8Y0M - chains A and C of the 4 polymer chains in the assembly; structure by X-ray diffraction, 2.30 A resolution.

Chain A (and C):
Name: beta-glucosidase
Source organism: Thermoascus aurantiacus
Notes: EC 3.2.1.21; chain C of this document is another copy of the same molecule, construct and numbering; everything in this record applies to it too
Reference sequence: Q0ZUL0 (Q0ZUL0_THEAU); numbering as in UniProt (aligned over 1-861)
Sequence (861 residues; each row starts with the number of its first residue):
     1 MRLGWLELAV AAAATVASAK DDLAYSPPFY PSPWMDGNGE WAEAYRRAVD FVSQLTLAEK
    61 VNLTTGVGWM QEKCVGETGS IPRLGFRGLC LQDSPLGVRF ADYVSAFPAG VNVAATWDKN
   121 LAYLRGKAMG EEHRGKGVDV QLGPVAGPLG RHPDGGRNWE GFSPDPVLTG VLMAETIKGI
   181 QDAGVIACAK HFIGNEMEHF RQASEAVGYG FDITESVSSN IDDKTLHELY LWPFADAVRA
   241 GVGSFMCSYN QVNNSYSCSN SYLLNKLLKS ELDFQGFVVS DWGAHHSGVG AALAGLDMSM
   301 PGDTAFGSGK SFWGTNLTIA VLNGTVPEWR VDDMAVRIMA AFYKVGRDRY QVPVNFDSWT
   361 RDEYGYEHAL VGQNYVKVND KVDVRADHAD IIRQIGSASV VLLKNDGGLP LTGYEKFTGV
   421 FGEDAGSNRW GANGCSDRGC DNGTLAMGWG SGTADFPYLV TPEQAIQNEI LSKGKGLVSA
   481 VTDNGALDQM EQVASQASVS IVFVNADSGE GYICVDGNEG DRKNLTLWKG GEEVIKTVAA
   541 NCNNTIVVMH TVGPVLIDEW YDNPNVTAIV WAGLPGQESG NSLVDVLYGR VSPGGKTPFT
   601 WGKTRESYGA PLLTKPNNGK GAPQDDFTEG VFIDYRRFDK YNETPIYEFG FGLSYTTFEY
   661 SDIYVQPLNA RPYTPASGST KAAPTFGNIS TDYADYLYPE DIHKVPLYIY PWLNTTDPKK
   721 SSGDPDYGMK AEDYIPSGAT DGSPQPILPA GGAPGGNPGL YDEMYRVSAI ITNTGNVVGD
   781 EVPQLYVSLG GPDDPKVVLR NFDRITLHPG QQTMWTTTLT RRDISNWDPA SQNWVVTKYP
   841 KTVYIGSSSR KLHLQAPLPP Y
Disordered / not traced: 1-22, 303-311, 687-735
Disulfide bonds: C74-C90, C247-C258, C435-C440
Construct notes: engineered mutation V279 (Met in Q0ZUL0), S308 (Thr in Q0ZUL0), R361 (Lys in Q0ZUL0), N433 (Asp in Q0ZUL0), C514 (Asn in Q0ZUL0)
Metal / ion sites: Mg2+: D36, D273
Ligand contacts: 1-deoxynojirimycin (NOJ): V75, D93, R99, L142, R157, K190, H191, R201, M246, Y249, D281, W282, S451, E510

Chain A / chain C interface:
Pairs across the interface (65; chain A residue first):
  Y103(A) with K416(C); F417(C); L477(C), hydrophobic
  R361(A) with Q496(C)
  K381(A) with K416(C), hydrogen bond (backbone-side chain)
  R385(A) with K475(C), hydrogen bond (side chain-backbone); G476(C); L477(C)
  K416(A) with Y103(C); K381(C), hydrogen bond (side chain-backbone)
  F417(A) with Y103(C)
  E423(A) with R429(C), salt bridge
  S427(A) with E463(C), hydrogen bond
  N428(A) with A480(C)
  R429(A) with E423(C), salt bridge; R429(C); V481(C); T482(C), hydrogen bond (backbone-backbone); D483(C), hydrogen bond (backbone-backbone)
  W430(A) with V481(C); D483(C), hydrogen bond; A486(C); Q489(C)
  G431(A) with S479(C); A480(C), hydrogen bond (backbone-backbone); V481(C)
  A432(A) with S479(C)
  G434(A) with Q489(C), hydrogen bond (backbone-side chain)
  P457(A) with L477(C); V478(C), hydrogen bond (backbone-backbone)
  Y458(A) with L471(C), hydrophobic; V478(C)
  L459(A) with Q467(C), hydrogen bond (backbone-side chain)
  V460(A) with L471(C), hydrophobic
  E463(A) with S427(C), hydrogen bond; Q464(C)
  Q464(A) with E463(C); Q464(C); Q467(C), hydrogen bond
  Q467(A) with L459(C); Q464(C), hydrogen bond
  N468(A) with N468(C), hydrogen bond
  L471(A) with Y458(C), hydrophobic; V460(C), hydrophobic
  K475(A) with R385(C), hydrogen bond (backbone-side chain)
  G476(A) with R385(C)
  L477(A) with Y103(C), hydrophobic; R385(C); P457(C)
  V478(A) with P457(C), hydrogen bond (backbone-backbone); Y458(C)
  S479(A) with G431(C); A432(C)
  A480(A) with N428(C); G431(C), hydrogen bond (backbone-backbone)
  V481(A) with R429(C); W430(C); G431(C)
  T482(A) with R429(C), hydrogen bond (backbone-backbone)
  D483(A) with R429(C), salt bridge; W430(C), hydrogen bond
  A486(A) with W430(C)
  Q489(A) with W430(C); G434(C), hydrogen bond (side chain-backbone)
  Q496(A) with R361(C)
Also at the interface, not in a pair above, chain A (37 interface residues in all): D102, Q492
Also at the interface, not in a pair above, chain C (36 interface residues in all): N433

In short:
The interface between chain A and chain C involves 37 residues on one side and 36 on the other, with 21
hydrogen bonds and 3 salt bridges. Among the polar pairs are E423(A)-R429(C), D483(A)-R429(C) and
K381(A)-K416(C). Ligands of chain A: 1-deoxynojirimycin.
Chain A and chain C are both beta-glucosidase (Thermoascus aurantiacus); the structure, beta-glucosidase
mutant M279V_T308S_K361R_D433N_N514C, was determined by X-ray diffraction (same publication as 8Y0L).
